3DAM - chain A; structure by X-ray diffraction, 2.40 A resolution.

Chain A:
Name: Cytochrome P450 74A2
Source organism: Parthenium argentatum
Notes: EC 4.2.1.92
UniProt: Q40778 (C74A2_PARAR); numbering as in UniProt (aligned over 1-473)
Chain sequence (473 residues; each row starts with the number of its first residue):
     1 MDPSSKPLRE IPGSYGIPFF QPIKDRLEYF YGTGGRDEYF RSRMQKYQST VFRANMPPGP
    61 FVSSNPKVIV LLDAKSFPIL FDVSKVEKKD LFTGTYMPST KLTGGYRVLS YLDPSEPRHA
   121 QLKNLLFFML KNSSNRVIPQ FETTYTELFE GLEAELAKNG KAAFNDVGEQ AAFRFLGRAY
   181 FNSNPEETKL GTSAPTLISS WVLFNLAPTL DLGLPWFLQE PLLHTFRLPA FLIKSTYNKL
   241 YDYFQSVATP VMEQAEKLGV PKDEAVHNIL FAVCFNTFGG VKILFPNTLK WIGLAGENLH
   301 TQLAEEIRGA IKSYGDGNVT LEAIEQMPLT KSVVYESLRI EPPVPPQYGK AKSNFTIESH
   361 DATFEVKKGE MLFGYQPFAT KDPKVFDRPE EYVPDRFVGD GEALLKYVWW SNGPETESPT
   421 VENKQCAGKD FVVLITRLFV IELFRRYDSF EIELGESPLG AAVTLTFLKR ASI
Not modelled in the structure: 1-5, 473
Sequence notes: conflict G105 (Ala in Q40778), L294 (Val in Q40778), Y392 (Phe in Q40778)
Swiss-Prot annotation at these positions:
  - binding site (heme b): K88, H119, K123, K424, C426
  - binding site ((13S)-hydroperoxy-(9Z,11E)-octadecadienoate): S199, K282
Metal / ion sites: heme Fe near C426 (its only coordinating residue here)
Residues lining bound ligands: heme (HEM): K88, F92, L109, S110, L112, H119, K123, L126, M129, L130, Y180, A272, N276, T277, G280, V281, L284, P343, V344, Q347, W410, N412, N423, K424, Q425, C426, A427, G428, F431, V432
Reported in the primary citation:
  - heme coordination: C426
  - binding site for heme: K88, H119, K123, N276, T277, G280, W410, K424, A427, G428
  - catalytic residues: N276 (proposed by the authors, not directly observed)
  - specificity-determining residues: R36 (proposed by the authors, not directly observed)

Overview:
Chain A binds heme. Curated annotation (UniProt) lists 5 heme b-binding residues and
(13S)-hydroperoxy-(9Z,11E)-octadecadienoate-binding residues S199 and K282. The paper reports the catalytic
residue N276; a binding site for heme at K88, H119 and K123 among others.
Chain A is Cytochrome P450 74A2 (Parthenium argentatum); the structure, Crystal Structure of Allene oxide
synthase, was determined by X-ray diffraction, deposited together with 3DAN and 3DBM.
